Entry 3X33 (X-ray diffraction, 0.93 A resolution); this record covers chain A.

== Chain A ==
Protein: Cytochrome b5
From: Sus scrofa
Notes: fragment: n-terminal domain
Reference sequence: P00172 (CYB5_PIG); numbering as in UniProt (aligned over 1-94)
Chain sequence (94 residues; each row starts with the number of its first residue):
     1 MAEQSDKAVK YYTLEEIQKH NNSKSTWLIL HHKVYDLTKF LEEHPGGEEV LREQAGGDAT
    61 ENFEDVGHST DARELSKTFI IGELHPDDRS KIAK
Not modelled in the structure: 1-7
Curated features (UniProtKB/Swiss-Prot):
  - binding site (heme): H44, H68
  - modified residue: A2 (N-acetylalanine), K7 (N6-acetyllysine), K10 (N6-acetyllysine), K19 (N6-acetyllysine)
Metal / ion sites: heme Fe: H44, H68
Ligand contacts: heme (HEM): L28, L30, Y35, L37, F40, H44, P45, G46, V50, L51, Q54, A59, N62, F63, V66, G67, H68, S69, A72, L75, S76, F79
What the authors report for this chain:
  - heme coordination: H44, H68
  - binding site for heme: H32, S69
  - contacts within the chain: H44-G47 (hydrogen bond), F63-H68 (hydrogen bond)
  - conformationally variable residues (loop rearrangement, side-chain flip): F40, V50, F63, V66, G67
  - interface residues: V66, G67

== Summary ==
Ligands of chain A: heme. H44 and H68 form the heme Fe site. From UniProt: heme-binding residues H44 and H68.
From the paper: a binding site for heme at H32 and S69; interface residues V66 and G67.
Chain A is Cytochrome b5 (Sus scrofa); the structure, Crystal structure of the oxidized form of the
solubilized domain of porcine cytochrome b5 in form ..., was determined by X-ray diffraction (same publication
as 3X32, 3X34 and 3X35).
